Entry 6L35 (electron microscopy, 3.23 A resolution); this record covers chains H and L of the 17 polymer chains in the assembly.

== Chain H ==
Protein: PsaH photosystem I reaction center subunit
From: Physcomitrium patens
UniProtKB: A9SL09 (A9SL09_PHYPA); residues 51-140 here = UniProt positions 51-140
Sequence (90 residues; numbered 51 to 140; the number before each row is that of its first residue):
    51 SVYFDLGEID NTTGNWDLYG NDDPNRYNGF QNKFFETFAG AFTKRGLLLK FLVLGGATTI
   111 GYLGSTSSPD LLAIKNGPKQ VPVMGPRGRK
Small-molecule neighbours: chlorophyll a (CLA): R76, Y77, Q81

== Chain L ==
Protein: PSI subunit V
From: Physcomitrium patens
UniProtKB: A9S7M7 (A9S7M7_PHYPA); residues 63-221 here correspond to UniProt positions 7-165 (UniProt number = residue number - 56)
Sequence (159 residues; numbered 63 to 221; the number before each row is that of its first residue):
    63 KYQVIEPLNG DPFIGGFETP VTSSPLIAWY LSNLPAYRTA VAPLLRGVEI GLAHGYLLVG
   123 PFVLTGPLRN SAVRGEAGSL AAAGLVTILT MCLTIYGIAS FKEGEPSKAP SLTLTGRQKD
   183 ADKLQTAEGW ASFTGGWFFG GLSGVAWAYI LLYVLNLPY
Small-molecule neighbours:
  - beta-carotene (BCR), molecule 1: H116, L151, C154, L155, I157, Y158, W192, F195, W199
  - beta-carotene (BCR), molecule 2: F124, A143, L147, I150
  - chlorophyll a (CLA), molecule 1: I67, F79, T81
  - chlorophyll a (CLA), molecule 2: F79, T81, V83, T84
  - chlorophyll a (CLA), molecule 3: Y92, N95, L96, R100, E111, L114, A115
  - chlorophyll a (CLA), molecule 4: Y92, L96, P97, A98, E111, I112, A115, H116, L119
  - chlorophyll a (CLA), molecule 5: H116, L120, L147, L151
  - chlorophyll a (CLA), molecule 6: Y118, L119, G122, P123, L126, L213, L214, Y221
  - chlorophyll a (CLA), molecule 7: P123, F124, T127, G128, P129, R131, L147
  - chlorophyll a (CLA), molecule 8: P129, L130, A143
  - chlorophyll a (CLA), molecule 9: I150, M153, C154, I157

== Interface between chain H and chain L ==
Contacting residue pairs (51):
  Y53(H) with G72(L), hydrogen bond (side chain-backbone); D73(L)
  D60(H) with L174(L)
  N65(H) with P172(L); L174(L)
  W66(H) with N71(L); L174(L); T175(L)
  D67(H) with P172(L); L174(L), hydrogen bond (backbone-backbone)
  Y69(H) with T84(L), hydrogen bond (side chain-backbone); A90(L), hydrophobic; L93(L); Y99(L)
  N71(H) with S94(L); Y99(L), hydrogen bond (backbone-backbone); R100(L); T101(L), hydrogen bond (backbone-backbone); A102(L)
  D72(H) with A102(L); K181(L)
  D73(H) with A102(L); V103(L)
  P74(H) with A102(L), hydrophobic; V103(L)
  R76(H) with R100(L)
  Y77(H) with R100(L), hydrogen bond; V103(L), hydrophobic; L107(L), hydrophobic; E111(L), hydrogen bond
  N82(H) with L107(L)
  F85(H) with V110(L), hydrophobic
  E86(H) with L106(L)
  A89(H) with L106(L); F201(L), hydrophobic
  F92(H) with G197(L); F201(L), hydrophobic
  T93(H) with A193(L); S194(L)
  R95(H) with T156(L); G159(L), hydrogen bond (side chain-backbone); I160(L); E165(L), salt bridge
  L99(H) with M153(L), hydrophobic; T156(L)
  L102(H) with T149(L); T152(L); M153(L); F200(L), hydrophobic
  L121(H) with L130(L), hydrophobic; V135(L), hydrophobic
Also at the interface, not in a pair above, chain H (29 interface residues in all): T63, G64, G70, F88, L98, F101, L113
Also at the interface, not in a pair above, chain L (52 interface residues in all): L70, P74, F75, I76, S85, I89, N95, P97, L114, L142, I157, F163, S173, L176, A189, E190, T196, G198

== Summary ==
Chain H and chain L form an interface of 29 and 52 residues respectively; the contacts include 8 hydrogen
bonds and 1 salt bridge. Polar pairs include R95(H)-E165(L), Y53(H)-G72(L) and Y69(H)-T84(L). One chlorophyll
a molecule is bound between chain H and chain L.
Here chain H is PsaH photosystem I reaction center subunit and chain L is PSI subunit V, both from
Physcomitrium patens. Entry 6L35 (PSI-LHCI Supercomplex from Physcometrella patens) was determined by electron
microscopy.
